PDB entry 1KX4 | X-ray diffraction, 2.60 A resolution | chains J and G of the 10 polymer chains in the assembly

Chain J:
Molecule: 5'(ATCTCCAAATATCCCTTGCGGATCGTAGAAAAAGTGTGTCAAACTGCGCTATCAAAGGGAAACTTCAACTGAATTCAGTTGAAGTTTCCCTTTGATAGCGCAGTTTGACACACTTTTTCTACGATCCGCAAGGGATATTTGGAGAT)3' (146-nt DNA)
Source organism: Homo sapiens
Sequence (146 nucleotides; row label = number of the first residue in the row; numbers below 1 keep their minus sign (DA-73 is residue -73)):
   -73 ATCTCCAAAT ATCCCTTGCG GATCGTAGAA AAAGTGTGTC AAACTGCGCT ATCAAAGGGA
   -13 AACTTCAACT GAATTCAGTT GAAGTTTCCC TTTGATAGCG CAGTTTGACA CACTTTTTCT
    47 ACGATCCGCA AGGGATATTT GGAGAT

Chain G:
Name: histone H2A.1
Source organism: Xenopus laevis
UniProt: P06897 (H2A1_XENLA); aligned to UniProt positions 1-128 over residues 1-128 (the alignment contains insertions or deletions, so no single offset holds)
Sequence (128 residues; row label = number of the first residue in the row):
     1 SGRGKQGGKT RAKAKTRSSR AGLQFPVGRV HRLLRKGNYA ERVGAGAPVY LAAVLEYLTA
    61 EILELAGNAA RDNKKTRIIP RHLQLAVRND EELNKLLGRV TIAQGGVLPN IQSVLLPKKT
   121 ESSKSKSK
Not modelled in the structure: 1-13, 119-128
Construct notes: variant Arg99 (Gly in P06897); conflict Ser123 (Ala in P06897)
UniProt features mapped onto this chain:
  - modified residue (N6-(2-hydroxyisobutyryl)lysine): Lys75, Lys119

Interface between chain J and chain G:
Residue-residue contacts - 13 pairs, chain J then chain G:
  DC-55(J) with Arg77(G), hydrogen bond to the sugar
  DA-45(J) with Arg32(G), phosphate contact
  DA-44(J) with Gly28(G), sugar contact; Arg29(G), phosphate contact; Arg32(G), salt bridge to the phosphate
  DA-43(J) with Lys15(G), phosphate contact; Thr16(G), phosphate contact; Arg17(G), salt bridge to the phosphate; Gly28(G), phosphate contact
  DA-42(J) with Ala14(G), phosphate contact; Lys15(G), phosphate contact; Arg20(G), salt bridge to the phosphate
  DT-35(J) with Arg42(G), sugar contact

Overview:
Chain J and chain G form an interface of 6 and 10 residues respectively, with 1 hydrogen bond and 3 salt
bridges. Polar contacts include DC-55(J)-Arg77(G), DA-44(J)-Arg32(G) and DA-43(J)-Arg17(G).
Chain J is
5'(ATCTCCAAATATCCCTTGCGGATCGTAGAAAAAGTGTGTCAAACTGCGCTATCAAAGGGAAACTTCAACTGAATTCAGTTGAAGTTTCCCTTTGATAGCGCAGTTTGACACACTTTTTCTACGATCCGCAAGGGATATTTGGAGAT)3'
(146-nt DNA) (Homo sapiens) and chain G is histone H2A.1 (Xenopus laevis); the structure, X-Ray Structure of
the Nucleosome Core Particle, NCP146b, at 2.6 A Resolution, was determined by X-ray diffraction, deposited
together with 1KX3.
